Entry 9G3Y (electron microscopy, 6.80 A resolution (low resolution: residue-level contacts below are approximate; hydrogen-bond / salt-bridge calls are withheld)); this record covers chains C and V of the 45 polymer chains in the assembly.

Chain C:
Protein: Gamma-tubulin complex component
From: Sus scrofa
UniProtKB: A0A8D1IGH3 (A0A8D1IGH3_PIG); residues 1-905 here = UniProt positions 1-905
Sequence (905 residues; numbered 1 to 905; the number before each row is that of its first residue):
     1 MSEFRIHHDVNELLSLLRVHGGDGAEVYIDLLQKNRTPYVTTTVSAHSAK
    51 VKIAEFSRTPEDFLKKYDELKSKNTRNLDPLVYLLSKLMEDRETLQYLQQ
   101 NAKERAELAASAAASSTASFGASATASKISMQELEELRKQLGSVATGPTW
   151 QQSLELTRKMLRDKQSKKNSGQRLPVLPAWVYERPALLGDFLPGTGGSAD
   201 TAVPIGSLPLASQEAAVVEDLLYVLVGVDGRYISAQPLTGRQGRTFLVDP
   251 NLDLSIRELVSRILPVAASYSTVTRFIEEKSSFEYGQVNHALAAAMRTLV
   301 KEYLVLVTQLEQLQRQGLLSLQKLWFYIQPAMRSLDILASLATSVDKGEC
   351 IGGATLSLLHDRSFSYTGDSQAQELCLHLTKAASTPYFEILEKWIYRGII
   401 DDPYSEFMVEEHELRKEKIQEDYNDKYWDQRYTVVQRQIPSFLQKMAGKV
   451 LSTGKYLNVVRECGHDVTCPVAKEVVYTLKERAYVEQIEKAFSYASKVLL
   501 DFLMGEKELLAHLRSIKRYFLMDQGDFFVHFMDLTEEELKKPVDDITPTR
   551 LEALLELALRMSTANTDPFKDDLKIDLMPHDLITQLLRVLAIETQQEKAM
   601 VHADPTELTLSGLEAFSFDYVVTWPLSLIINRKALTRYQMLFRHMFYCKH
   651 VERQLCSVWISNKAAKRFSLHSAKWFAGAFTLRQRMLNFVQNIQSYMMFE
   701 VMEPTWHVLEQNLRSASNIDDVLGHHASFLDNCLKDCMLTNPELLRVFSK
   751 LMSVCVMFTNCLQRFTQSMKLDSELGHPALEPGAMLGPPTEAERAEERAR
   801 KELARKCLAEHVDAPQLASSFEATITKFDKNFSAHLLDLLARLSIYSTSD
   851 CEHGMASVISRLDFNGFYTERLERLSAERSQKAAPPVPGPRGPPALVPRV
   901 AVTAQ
Not modelled in the structure: 1, 117-146, 193-202, 774-814, 880-905

Chain V:
Protein: Mitotic-spindle organizing protein 2A isoform X4
From: Sus scrofa
UniProtKB: F1RK97 (F1RK97_PIG); numbering as in UniProt (aligned over 1-155)
Sequence (155 residues; row label = number of the first residue in the row):
     1 MAAPGAGPGPGAPPGLEAALQKLALRRKKVLSAEETELFELAQAAGGAMD
    51 PEVFKILVDLLKLNVAPLAVFQMLKSMCAGQRLASEPQDPVAVPLPTTSV
   101 PETRGRNRGSSALGGGPALAERSGREGSSQRMPRQPSATRLPKGGGPGKS
   151 PTRST
Not modelled in the structure: 1-32, 49-51, 81-155

Chain C / chain V interface:
Pairs across the interface (24; chain C residue first):
  Asp9(C) with Ile56(V)
  Val19(C) with Met77(V); Gly80(V)
  Gly21(C) with Gly80(V)
  Gly22(C) with Gly80(V)
  Asp23(C) with Gly80(V)
  Gly24(C) with Gly80(V)
  Tyr28(C) with Met73(V)
  Leu31(C) with Ala69(V)
  Leu32(C) with Val65(V)
  Asn35(C) with Asn64(V); Val65(V); Ala66(V)
  Arg36(C) with Leu63(V); Asn64(V); Val65(V)
  Thr37(C) with Leu63(V); Asn64(V)
  Tyr39(C) with Asn64(V)
  Lys66(C) with Ala44(V)
  Thr94(C) with Cys78(V)
  Tyr97(C) with Cys78(V); Ala79(V)
  Leu98(C) with Cys78(V)
Other interface residues (no listed pair), chain C (19 interface residues in all): Asp62, Phe63
Other interface residues (no listed pair), chain V (14 interface residues in all): Lys75, Ser76

Overview:
The interface between chain C and chain V involves 19 residues on one side and 14 on the other.
Here chain C is Gamma-tubulin complex component and chain V is Mitotic-spindle organizing protein 2A isoform
X4, both from Sus scrofa. Entry 9G3Y (Structure of the Native CMG-decorated gamma-Tubulin Ring Complex from
Pig Brain) was determined by electron microscopy, deposited together with 9G3X, 9G3Z and 9G40.
